1US4 - chain A; structure by X-ray diffraction, 1.75 A resolution.

== Chain A ==
Protein: Putative GLUR0 ligand binding core
Source organism: Thermus thermophilus
Notes: fragment: ligand binding core, residues 1-314
Amino-acid sequence (314 residues; each row starts with the number of its first residue):
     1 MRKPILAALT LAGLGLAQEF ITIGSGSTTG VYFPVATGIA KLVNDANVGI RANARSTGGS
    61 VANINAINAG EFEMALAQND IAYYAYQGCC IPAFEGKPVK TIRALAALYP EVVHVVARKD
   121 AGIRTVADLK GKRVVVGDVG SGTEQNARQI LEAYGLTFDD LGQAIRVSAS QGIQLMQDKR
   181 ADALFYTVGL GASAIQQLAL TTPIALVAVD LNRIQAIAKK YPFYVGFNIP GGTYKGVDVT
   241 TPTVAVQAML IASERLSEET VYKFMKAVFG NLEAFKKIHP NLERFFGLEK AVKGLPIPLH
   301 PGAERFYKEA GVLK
Disordered / not traced: 1-16
Modified / non-standard residues: Mse1 (selenomethionine); Mse74, Mse176, Mse249, Mse265 (selenomethionine; parent Met)
Disulfide bonds: C89-C90
Ligand contacts: glutamic acid (GLU): G26, S27, G30, V31, Y32, G58, G59, S60, Q78, Y109, E111, S141, G142, T143, Y186, T187, V188

== In short ==
Bound to chain A: glutamic acid.
Chain A is Putative GLUR0 ligand binding core (Thermus thermophilus); the structure, Putative GLUR0 ligand
binding core with L-glutamate, was determined by X-ray diffraction (same publication as 1US5).
